1ZRT - chains C and D of the 6 polymer chains in the assembly; structure by X-ray diffraction, 3.51 A resolution.

== Chain C ==
Name: Cytochrome b
Organism: Rhodobacter capsulatus
UniProt: D5ANZ3 (CYB_RHOCB); numbering as in UniProt (aligned over 1-437)
Amino-acid sequence (437 residues; numbered 1 to 437; the number before each row is that of its first residue):
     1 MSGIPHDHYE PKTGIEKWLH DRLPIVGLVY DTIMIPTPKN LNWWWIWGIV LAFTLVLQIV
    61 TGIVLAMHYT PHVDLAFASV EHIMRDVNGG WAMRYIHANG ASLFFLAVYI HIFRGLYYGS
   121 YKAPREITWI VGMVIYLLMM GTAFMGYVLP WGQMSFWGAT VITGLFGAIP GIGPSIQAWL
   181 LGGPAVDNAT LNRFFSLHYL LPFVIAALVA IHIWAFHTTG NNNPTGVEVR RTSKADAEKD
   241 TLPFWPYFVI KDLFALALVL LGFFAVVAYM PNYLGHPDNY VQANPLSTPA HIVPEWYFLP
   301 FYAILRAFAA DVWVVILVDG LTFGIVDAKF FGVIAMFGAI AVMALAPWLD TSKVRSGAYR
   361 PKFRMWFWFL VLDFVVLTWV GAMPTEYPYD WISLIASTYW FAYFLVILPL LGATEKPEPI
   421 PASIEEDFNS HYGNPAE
Unresolved in the structure: 1, 433-437
Ion coordination: heme Fe site 1: H97, H198; heme Fe site 2: H111, H212
Small-molecule neighbours:
  - heme (HEM), molecule 1: W44, W45, I46, W47, G48, I49, L51, A52, F104, V108, H111, I112, R114, S120, R125, T128, W129, G132, M133, I135, Y136, M139, V209, H212, I213, F216, T219, G220, N221, N222
  - heme (HEM), molecule 2: L55, Q58, I59, G62, I63, L65, A66, Y69, V80, R94, H97, A98, A101, F104, T142, A143, G146, Y147, L149, P150, F195, H198, Y199, P202, I205, N279, Y297
  - stigmatellin a (SMA): L137, M140, G141, F144, Y147, M154, G158, V161, I162, T163, L165, F166, L180, F194, I292, V293, P294, E295, F298, F301, Y302, L305, M336, F337, I340
UniProt features mapped onto this chain:
  - binding site (heme b): H97, H111, H198, H212
  - mutagenesis: F144 (F144L/S: Loss of binding affinity for ubiquinone and ubiquinol)
Reported in the primary citation:
  - heme coordination: H97

== Chain D ==
Name: Cytochrome c1
Organism: Rhodobacter capsulatus
UniProt: D5ANZ4 (CY1_RHOCB); residues 1-258 here correspond to UniProt positions 22-279 (UniProt number = residue number + 21)
Amino-acid sequence (258 residues; row label = number of the first residue in the row):
     1 NSNVPDHAFS FEGIFGKYDQ AQLRRGFQVY NEVCSACHGM KFVPIRTLAD DGGPQLDPTF
    61 VREYAAGLDT IIDKDSGEER DRKETDMFPT RVGDGMGPDL SVMAKARAGF SGPAGSGMNQ
   121 LFKGMGGPEY IYNYVIGFEE NPECAPEGID GYYYNKTFQI GGVPDTCKDA AGVKITHGSW
   181 ARMPPPLVDD QVTYEDGTPA TVDQMAQDVS AFLMWAAEPK LVARKQMGLV AMVMLGLLSV
   241 MLYLTNKRLW APYKGHKA
Unresolved in the structure: 1-6, 255-258
Cystine bridges: C144-C167
Covalent attachments: heme c (HEC) linked to C34, C37
Ion coordination: heme c Fe: H38, M183
Small-molecule neighbours: heme c (HEC): V33, H38, G95, M96, G97, P98, L100, M103, R107, Y130, I131, Y134, V135, F158, I160, A181, R182, M183, P184, P186, L187, L213
UniProt features mapped onto this chain:
  - binding site (heme c): C34, C37, H38, M183
Reported in the primary citation:
  - heme c coordination: H38, M183
  - contacts within the chain: K41-D99 (backbone contact), R80-D86, D73-R80, H38-P98 (hydrogen bond), H38-L100 (hydrophobic contact), D99-S101 (backbone contact)
  - binding site for heme c: L100, R107

== Chain C / chain D interface ==
Contacting residue pairs - 66 pairs, chain C then chain D:
  F77(C) - V102(D)  hydrophobic
  A78(C) - F42(D)  hydrophobic
  E81(C) - F42(D)
  M84(C) - K220(D)
  R85(C) - F42(D)  hydrogen bond (side chain-backbone)
  R85(C) - P44(D)
  R85(C) - S101(D)  hydrogen bond (side chain-backbone)
  R85(C) - P219(D)
  D86(C) - R46(D)  salt bridge
  W91(C) - K220(D)
  W91(C) - A223(D)  hydrophobic
  W91(C) - R224(D)
  Y95(C) - K105(D)  hydrogen bond
  Y95(C) - E218(D)  hydrogen bond
  L242(C) - W250(D)  hydrophobic
  L242(C) - Y253(D)
  P246(C) - L249(D)
  Y247(C) - W250(D)  hydrogen bond (backbone-side chain)
  Y247(C) - Y253(D)
  F248(C) - W250(D)  hydrophobic
  I250(C) - N246(D)
  K251(C) - N246(D)
  L253(C) - L242(D)
  F254(C) - S239(D)
  F254(C) - L242(D)  hydrophobic
  F254(C) - Y243(D)  hydrophobic
  A257(C) - S239(D)  hydrogen bond (backbone-side chain)
  L258(C) - S239(D)
  L260(C) - L235(D)
  L261(C) - M232(D)  hydrophobic
  L261(C) - L235(D)
  L261(C) - G236(D)
  A265(C) - M232(D)  hydrophobic
  V267(C) - M227(D)  hydrophobic
  A268(C) - R224(D)  hydrogen bond (backbone-side chain)
  A268(C) - M227(D)  hydrophobic
  A268(C) - G228(D)
  Y269(C) - I14(D)
  Y269(C) - R224(D)
  Y269(C) - K225(D)  hydrogen bond (side chain-backbone)
  Y269(C) - G228(D)
  Y269(C) - L229(D)  hydrogen bond (side chain-backbone)
  P271(C) - R224(D)
  N272(C) - K105(D)
  N272(C) - M125(D)
  Y273(C) - M118(D)  hydrogen bond (side chain-backbone)
  Y273(C) - Q120(D)
  Y273(C) - M125(D)
  H276(C) - S116(D)
  P277(C) - K105(D)
  P277(C) - A106(D)
  P277(C) - A108(D)  hydrophobic
  D278(C) - A106(D)
  Y280(C) - V102(D)
  Y280(C) - K105(D)  hydrogen bond
  Y280(C) - A106(D)
  V281(C) - A106(D)
  Q282(C) - K41(D)
  Q282(C) - F42(D)
  W379(C) - P113(D)
  W379(C) - M118(D)
  A382(C) - A114(D)  hydrophobic
  A382(C) - G115(D)
  M383(C) - P113(D)
  F428(C) - Y253(D)
  H431(C) - K254(D)
Other interface residues (no listed pair), chain C (45 interface residues in all): K39, F264, M270, G275, A290, V293, L299
Other interface residues (no listed pair), chain D (46 interface residues in all): V43, R107, G117, I160, A216, A217, A231, L238, T245
The authors on this interface:
  - pairs named by the authors: D86(C)-R46(D) (salt bridge)
  - interface residues, chain C: Y269(C)

== Summary ==
45 residues of chain C and 46 residues of chain D are in contact; the contacts include 11 hydrogen bonds and 1
salt bridge. Polar pairs include D86(C)-R46(D), R85(C)-F42(D) and R85(C)-S101(D). The authors report a salt
bridge between D86(C) and R46(D). The paper reports a binding site for heme c at L100(D) and R107(D); the
interface residue Y269(C).
Here chain C is Cytochrome b and chain D is Cytochrome c1, both from Rhodobacter capsulatus. Entry 1ZRT
(Rhodobacter capsulatus cytochrome bc1 complex with stigmatellin bound) was determined by X-ray diffraction.
